PDB entry 7DBF | X-ray diffraction, 1.90 A resolution | chains A and D

Chain A (and D):
Protein: Guanosine deaminase
Source organism: Arabidopsis thaliana
Notes: EC 3.5.4.15; chain D of this document is another copy of the same molecule, construct and numbering; everything in this record applies to it too
UniProt: Q94BU8 (GSDA_ARATH); residue numbers follow UniProt; this construct covers 29-185
Chain sequence (161 residues; each row starts with the number of its first residue):
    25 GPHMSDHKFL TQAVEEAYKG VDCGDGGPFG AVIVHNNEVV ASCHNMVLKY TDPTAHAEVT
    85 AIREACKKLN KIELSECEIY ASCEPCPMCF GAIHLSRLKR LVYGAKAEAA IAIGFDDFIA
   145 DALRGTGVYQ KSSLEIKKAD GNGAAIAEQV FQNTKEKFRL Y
Unresolved in the structure: 25-28, 182-185 (chain D: 25-28)
Sequence notes: expression tag (25-28)
Bound ions: Zn2+: H80, C110, C113
UniProt features mapped onto this chain:
  - active site: E82 (Proton donor)
  - binding site (Zn(2+)): H80, C110, C113

How chain A and chain D interact:
Pairs across the interface (69; chain A residue first):
  V71(A) with I96(D), hydrophobic
  T75(A) with C90(D); N94(D); K95(D); I96(D)
  D76(A) with R87(D), salt bridge; I96(D)
  P77(A) with I86(D), hydrophobic; C90(D); I96(D)
  T78(A) with R87(D), hydrogen bond; A116(D)
  H80(A) with L119(D)
  V83(A) with R87(D)
  I86(A) with P77(D), hydrophobic; T78(D)
  R87(A) with D76(D), salt bridge; T78(D); R87(D)
  C90(A) with T75(D); P77(D)
  K91(A) with Y74(D), hydrogen bond (side chain-backbone)
  N94(A) with T75(D)
  K95(A) with T75(D)
  I96(A) with V71(D), hydrophobic; T75(D); D76(D); P77(D)
  P111(A) with P111(D); Q154(D)
  M112(A) with M112(D); G115(D); A116(D), hydrophobic; L119(D), hydrophobic
  G115(A) with M112(D); F142(D)
  A116(A) with T78(D); M112(D), hydrophobic
  H118(A) with D140(D), salt bridge; F142(D)
  L119(A) with P77(D); H80(D); M112(D), hydrophobic; F142(D), hydrophobic
  D140(A) with R121(D), salt bridge
  F142(A) with G115(D); H118(D); L119(D), hydrophobic; Q154(D)
  I143(A) with Y153(D), hydrophobic; Q154(D)
  D145(A) with G151(D); V152(D), hydrogen bond (side chain-backbone); Y153(D), hydrogen bond (side chain-backbone); Q154(D), hydrogen bond (side chain-backbone)
  R148(A) with Y153(D)
  T150(A) with V152(D); Y153(D)
  G151(A) with D145(D)
  V152(A) with D145(D), hydrogen bond (backbone-side chain); T150(D)
  Y153(A) with I143(D); D145(D), hydrogen bond (backbone-side chain); R148(D), hydrogen bond; T150(D)
  Q154(A) with P111(D); F142(D); I143(D); D145(D), hydrogen bond (backbone-side chain)
Also at the interface, not in a pair above, chain A (33 interface residues in all): L72, C110, S120
Also at the interface, not in a pair above, chain D (35 interface residues in all): L72, V83, K91, C110, S120

Summary:
The interface between chain A and chain D involves 33 residues on one side and 35 on the other; the contacts
include 9 hydrogen bonds and 4 salt bridges. Polar contacts include D76(A)-R87(D), H118(A)-D140(D) and
D140(A)-R121(D).
Both chains are Guanosine deaminase (Arabidopsis thaliana). Entry 7DBF (The structure of the Arabidopsis
thaliana guanosine deaminase) was determined by X-ray diffraction together with 7DC9 and 7DCA from the same
study.
